6DC9 - chains L and P of the 3 polymer chains in the assembly; structure by X-ray diffraction, 3.00 A resolution.

== Chain L ==
Protein: Fab light chain
Organism: Homo sapiens
Notes: antibody fragment or engineered binder
Sequence (215 residues; numbered 1 to 215; the number before each row is that of its first residue):
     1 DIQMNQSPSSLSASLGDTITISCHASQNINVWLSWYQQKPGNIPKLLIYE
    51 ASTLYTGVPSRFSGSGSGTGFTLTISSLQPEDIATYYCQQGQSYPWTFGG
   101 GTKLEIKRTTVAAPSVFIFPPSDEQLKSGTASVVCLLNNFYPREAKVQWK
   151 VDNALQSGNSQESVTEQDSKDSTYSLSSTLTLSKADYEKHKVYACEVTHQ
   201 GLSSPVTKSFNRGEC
Disulfides: Cys23-Cys88, Cys135-Cys195

== Chain P ==
Protein: Microtubule-associated protein tau
UniProt: P10636 (TAU_HUMAN); residues 379-408 here correspond to UniProt positions 696-725 (UniProt number = residue number + 317)
Sequence (30 residues; each row starts with the number of its first residue):
   379 RENAKAKTDHGAEIVYKSPVVSGDTSPRHL
Disordered / not traced: 379-402
Modified residues: Ser396 (phosphoserine; SEP); Ser404 (phosphoserine; SEP)
What the authors report for this chain:
  - post-translational modification sites: Ser404
  - binding site for phosphate ion: Pro405, Arg406, His407

== How chain L and chain P interact ==
Pairs across the interface (16; chain L residue first):
  Trp32(L) - Arg406(P)
  Ser34(L) - His407(P)
  Tyr36(L) - His407(P)
  Tyr36(L) - Leu408(P)  hydrogen bond (side chain-backbone)
  Leu46(L) - His407(P)
  Tyr49(L) - His407(P)
  Gln89(L) - Arg406(P)  hydrogen bond (side chain-backbone)
  Gln89(L) - His407(P)
  Gly91(L) - Arg406(P)  hydrogen bond (backbone-side chain)
  Gln92(L) - Arg406(P)  hydrogen bond (backbone-side chain)
  Tyr94(L) - Ser404(P)
  Trp96(L) - Pro405(P)
  Trp96(L) - Arg406(P)
  Trp96(L) - His407(P)
  Trp96(L) - Leu408(P)  hydrophobic
  Phe98(L) - Leu408(P)  hydrophobic

== Overview ==
11 residues of chain L face 5 of chain P across their interface; the contacts include 4 hydrogen bonds. Polar
contacts include Tyr36(L)-Leu408(P), Gln89(L)-Arg406(P) and Gly91(L)-Arg406(P). From the paper: a binding site
for phosphate ion at Pro405(P), Arg406(P) and His407(P); a modification site at Ser404(P).
Here chain L is Fab light chain (Homo sapiens) and chain P is Microtubule-associated protein tau. Entry 6DC9
(Fab/epitope complex of human chimeric monoclonal antibody h4E6 targeting a phosphorylated tau epitope) was
determined by X-ray diffraction together with 6DC7, 6DC8 and 6DCA from the same study.
